PDB entry 4TPJ | X-ray diffraction, 3.20 A resolution | chains A and E

Chain A:
Name: Proton:oligopeptide symporter POT family
Source organism: Shewanella oneidensis
Reference sequence: Q8EHE6 (Q8EHE6_SHEON); residues 1-516 here = UniProt positions 1-516
Sequence (523 residues; row label = number of the first residue in the row):
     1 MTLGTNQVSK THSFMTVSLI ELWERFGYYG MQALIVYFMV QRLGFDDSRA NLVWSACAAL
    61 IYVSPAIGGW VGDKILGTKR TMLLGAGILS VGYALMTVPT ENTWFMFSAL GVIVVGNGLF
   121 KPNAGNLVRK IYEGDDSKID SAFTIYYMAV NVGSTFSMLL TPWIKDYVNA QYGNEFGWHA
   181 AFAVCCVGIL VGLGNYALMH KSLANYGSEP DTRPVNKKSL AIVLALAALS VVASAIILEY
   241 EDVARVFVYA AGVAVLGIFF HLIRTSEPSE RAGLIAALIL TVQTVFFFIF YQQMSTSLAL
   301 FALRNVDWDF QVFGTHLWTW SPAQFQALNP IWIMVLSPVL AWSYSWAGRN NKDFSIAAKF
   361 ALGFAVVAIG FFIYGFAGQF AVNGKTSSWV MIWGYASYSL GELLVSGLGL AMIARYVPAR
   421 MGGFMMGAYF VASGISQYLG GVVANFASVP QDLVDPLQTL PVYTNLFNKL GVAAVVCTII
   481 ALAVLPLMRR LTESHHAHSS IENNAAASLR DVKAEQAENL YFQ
Unresolved in the structure: 1-7, 134-136, 259-274, 343-355, 417-424, 493-523
Construct notes: expression tag (517-523)

Chain E:
Name: Ala-ala-ala
Source organism: Shewanella oneidensis MR-1
Sequence (3 residues; row label = number of the first residue in the row):
    10 AAA

Interface between chain A and chain E:
Pairs across the interface - 16 pairs, chain A then chain E:
  Glu-21(A) / Ala-12(E)
  Arg-25(A) / Ala-11(E)
  Arg-25(A) / Ala-12(E)  hydrogen bond (side chain-backbone)
  Tyr-29(A) / Ala-10(E)
  Tyr-29(A) / Ala-11(E)  hydrogen bond (side chain-backbone)
  Tyr-62(A) / Ala-11(E)
  Tyr-62(A) / Ala-12(E)
  Lys-121(A) / Ala-12(E)
  Tyr-147(A) / Ala-10(E)
  Val-150(A) / Ala-11(E)
  Asn-151(A) / Ala-10(E)  hydrogen bond (side chain-backbone)
  Ser-154(A) / Ala-10(E)
  Tyr-291(A) / Ala-11(E)
  Asn-329(A) / Ala-10(E)  hydrogen bond (side chain-backbone)
  Pro-330(A) / Ala-10(E)
  Glu-402(A) / Ala-10(E)
Also at the interface, not in a pair above, chain A (14 interface residues in all): Ile-333

Summary:
14 residues of chain A and 3 residues of chain E are in contact; the contacts include 4 hydrogen bonds. Among
the polar pairs are Arg-25(A)/Ala-12(E), Tyr-29(A)/Ala-11(E) and Asn-151(A)/Ala-10(E).
Here chain A is Proton:oligopeptide symporter POT family (Shewanella oneidensis) and chain E is Ala-ala-ala
(Shewanella oneidensis MR-1). Entry 4TPJ (Selectivity mechanism of a bacterial homologue of the human drug
peptide transporters PepT1 and PepT2) was determined by X-ray diffraction, deposited together with 4TPG and
4TPH.
